PDB entry 9O4K | electron microscopy, 2.76 A resolution | chains A and C of the 4 polymer chains in the assembly

Chain A:
Protein: DELLA protein RGA
Organism: Arabidopsis thaliana
UniProt: Q9SLH3 (RGA_ARATH); numbering as in UniProt (aligned over 1-587)
Amino-acid sequence (597 residues; each row starts with the number of its first residue):
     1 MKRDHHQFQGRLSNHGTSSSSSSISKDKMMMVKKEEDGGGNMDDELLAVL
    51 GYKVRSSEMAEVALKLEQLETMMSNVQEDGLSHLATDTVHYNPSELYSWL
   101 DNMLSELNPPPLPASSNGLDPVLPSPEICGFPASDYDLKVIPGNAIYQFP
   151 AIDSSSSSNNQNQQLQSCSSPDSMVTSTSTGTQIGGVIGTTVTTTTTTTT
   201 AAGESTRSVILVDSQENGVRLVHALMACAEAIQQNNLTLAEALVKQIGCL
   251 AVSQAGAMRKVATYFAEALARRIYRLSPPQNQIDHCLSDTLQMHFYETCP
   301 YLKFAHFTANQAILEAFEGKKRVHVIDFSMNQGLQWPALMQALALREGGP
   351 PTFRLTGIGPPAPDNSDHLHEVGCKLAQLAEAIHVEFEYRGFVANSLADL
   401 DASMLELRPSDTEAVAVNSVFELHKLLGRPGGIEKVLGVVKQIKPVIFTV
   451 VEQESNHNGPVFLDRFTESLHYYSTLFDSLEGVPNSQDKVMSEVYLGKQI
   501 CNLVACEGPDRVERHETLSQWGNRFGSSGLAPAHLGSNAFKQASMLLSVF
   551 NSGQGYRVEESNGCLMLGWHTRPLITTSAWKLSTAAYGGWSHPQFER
Unresolved in the structure: 1-41, 110-204, 277-289, 584-597
Differences from the reference sequence: engineered mutation Gln163 (Lys in Q9SLH3), Gln164 (Arg in Q9SLH3), Gln166 (Lys in Q9SLH3); expression tag (588-597)
UniProt features mapped onto this chain:
  - region: Glu371 to Ser403 (Leucine repeat II (LRII))
  - motif: Asp44 to Ala48 (DELLA motif), Leu66 to Glu70 (LEXLE motif), Val89 to Pro93 (VHYNP motif), Val323 to Asp327 (VHIID), Leu423 to Leu427 (LXXLL motif)
  - mutagenesis: Asp44 to Ala60 (In rga-delta17; induces resistance to GA-induced degradation but does not affect nuclear localization), Gln341 (Q341R: Causes a semidwarf phenotype by abolishing the interaction with GID2 leading to prevent its degradation), Asp478 (D478N: In rga-2; partially suppresses phenotypic defects of GA-mutant ga1-3)

Chain C:
Protein: F-box protein GID2
Organism: Arabidopsis thaliana
UniProt: Q9STX3 (GID2_ARATH); residues 1-151 here = UniProt positions 1-151
Amino-acid sequence (179 residues; each row starts with the number of its first residue; numbers below 1 keep their minus sign (His-17 is residue -17)):
   -17 HHHHHHHHHHENLYFQSHMKRSTTDSDLAGDAHNETNKKMKSTEEEEIGF
    33 SNLDENLVYEVLKHVDAKTLAMSSCVSKIWHKTAQDERLWELICTRHWTN
    83 IGCGQNQLRSVVLALGGFRRLHSLYLWPLSKPNPRARFGKDELKLTLSLL
   133 SIRYYKKMSFTKRPLPESKGGWSHPQFER
Unresolved in the structure: -17 to 33, 143-161
Differences from the reference sequence: expression tag (-17 to 0, 152-161); engineered mutation Lys138 (Glu in Q9STX3)

Chain A / chain C interface:
Pairs across the interface - 35 pairs, chain A then chain C:
  Tyr296(A) - Ile134(C)
  Glu297(A) - Lys138(C)  salt bridge
  Phe307(A) - Leu127(C)  hydrophobic
  Phe307(A) - Ile134(C)  hydrophobic
  Gln311(A) - Lys126(C)
  Leu314(A) - Lys126(C)
  Gln332(A) - Tyr137(C)  hydrogen bond (backbone-side chain)
  Gly333(A) - Tyr137(C)
  Leu334(A) - Ile134(C)
  Leu334(A) - Tyr137(C)  hydrophobic
  Pro337(A) - Ser133(C)
  Pro337(A) - Tyr137(C)  hydrophobic
  Ala338(A) - Ser130(C)
  Ala338(A) - Ser133(C)
  Gln341(A) - Leu129(C)
  Gln341(A) - Ser130(C)  hydrogen bond (side chain-backbone)
  Leu345(A) - Val93(C)  hydrophobic
  Leu345(A) - Leu129(C)  hydrophobic
  Glu371(A) - Phe142(C)
  Val372(A) - Tyr137(C)
  Cys374(A) - Phe142(C)  hydrophobic
  Lys375(A) - Tyr137(C)
  Lys375(A) - Met140(C)  hydrogen bond (side chain-backbone)
  Lys375(A) - Ser141(C)
  Lys375(A) - Phe142(C)
  Leu376(A) - Tyr137(C)  hydrophobic
  Gln378(A) - Met140(C)
  Leu379(A) - Tyr136(C)  hydrophobic
  Ala382(A) - Ala96(C)
  Ile383(A) - Leu97(C)  hydrophobic
  Lys541(A) - Asp123(C)  salt bridge
  Met545(A) - Leu111(C)  hydrophobic
  Met545(A) - Glu124(C)
  Met545(A) - Leu127(C)  hydrophobic
  Leu546(A) - Leu127(C)  hydrophobic
Also at the interface, not in a pair above, chain A (28 interface residues in all): Ala344, His370, Asn538, Gln542
Also at the interface, not in a pair above, chain C (22 interface residues in all): Cys85, Gln89, Leu90, Leu131

Overview:
The interface between chain A and chain C involves 28 residues on one side and 22 on the other; the contacts
include 3 hydrogen bonds and 2 salt bridges. Among the polar pairs are Glu297(A)-Lys138(C),
Lys541(A)-Asp123(C) and Gln332(A)-Tyr137(C).
Chain A is DELLA protein RGA and chain C is F-box protein GID2, both from Arabidopsis thaliana; the structure,
Cryo-EM Structure of the Arabidopsis GA3-GID1A-RGA-SLY1-ASK1 Complex, was determined by electron microscopy
(same publication as 9O4J and 9OI8).
